Entry 3DY3 (X-ray diffraction, 2.81 A resolution); this record covers chains D and E of the 28 polymer chains in the assembly.

[Chain D]
Protein: Proteasome component PUP2
From: Saccharomyces cerevisiae
Notes: EC 3.4.25.1
Reference sequence: P32379 (PSA5_YEAST); the construct lacks a stretch of the UniProt sequence and is renumbered around it, so the offset changes along the chain: 9-123 = UniProt 9-123; 125-144 = UniProt 131-150; 145-180 = UniProt 152-187; 184-202 = UniProt 191-209; 3 more segments
Sequence (242 residues; row label = number of the first residue in the row; note: 7 numbers in that range are skipped by the numbering (no residue carries them; nothing is unmodelled there); a row labelled like 12A-12G holds insertion residues (12A, then the next letters in order)):
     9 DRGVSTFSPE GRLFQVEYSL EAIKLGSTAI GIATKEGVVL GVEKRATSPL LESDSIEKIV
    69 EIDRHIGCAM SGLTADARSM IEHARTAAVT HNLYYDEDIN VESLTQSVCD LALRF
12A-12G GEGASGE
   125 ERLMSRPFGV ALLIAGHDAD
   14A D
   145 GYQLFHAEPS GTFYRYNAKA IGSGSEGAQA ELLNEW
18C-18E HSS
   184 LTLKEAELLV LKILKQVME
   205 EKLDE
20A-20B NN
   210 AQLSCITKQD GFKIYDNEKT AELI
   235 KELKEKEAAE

[Chain E]
Protein: Proteasome component PRE5
From: Saccharomyces cerevisiae
Notes: EC 3.4.25.1
Reference sequence: P40302 (PSA1_YEAST); the construct has insertions or renumbered stretches relative to UniProt, so the offset changes along the chain: 4-60 = UniProt 2-58; 63-180 = UniProt 59-176; 183-204 = UniProt 183-204; 210-233 = UniProt 211-234
Sequence (233 residues; numbered 4 to 233 plus 10 insertion-coded residues; 7 numbers in that range are skipped by the numbering (no residue carries them; nothing is unmodelled there); the number before each row is that of its first residue; a row labelled like 18A-18F holds insertion residues (18A, then the next letters in order)):
     4 FRNNYDGDTV TFSPTGRLFQ VEYALEAIKQ GSVTVGLRSN THAVLVALKR NADELSS
    63 YQKKIIKCDE HMGLSLAGLA PDARVLSNYL RQQCNYSSLV FNRKLAVERA GHLLCDKAQK
   123 NTQSYGGRPY GVGLLIIGYD KSGAHLLEFQ PSGNVTELYG TAIGARSQGA KTYLERTL
18A-18F DTFIKI
   183 DGNPDELIKA GVEAISQSLR DE
   206 SL
 2B-2E TVDN
   210 LSIAIVGKDT PFTIYDGEAV AKYI

[Chain D / chain E interface]
Contacting residue pairs - 52 pairs, chain D then chain E:
  Gly-12C(D) with Tyr-127(E); Gly-128(E); Gly-129(E), hydrogen bond (backbone-backbone)
  Ala-12D(D) with Gly-128(E); Gly-129(E)
  Ser-12E(D) with Asn-123(E), hydrogen bond (backbone-side chain); Ser-126(E); Gly-129(E)
  Ser-13(D) with Gly-128(E); Arg-130(E)
  Thr-14(D) with Gly-10(E); Gln-23(E)
  Phe-15(D) with Gln-23(E), hydrogen bond (backbone-side chain); Tyr-26(E); Leu-81(E), hydrophobic; Arg-130(E); Pro-131(E); Gly-133(E)
  Ser-16(D) with Tyr-26(E)
  Pro-17(D) with Arg-5(E); Tyr-26(E), hydrophobic; Glu-29(E)
  Glu-18(D) with Gln-33(E), hydrogen bond (backbone-side chain)
  Gly-19(D) with Tyr-26(E); Ala-30(E)
  Arg-20(D) with Gln-33(E), hydrogen bond
  Leu-21(D) with Arg-130(E)
  Gln-114(D) with Arg-86(E), hydrogen bond
  Asp-118(D) with Arg-86(E), salt bridge
  Leu-121(D) with Pro-83(E), hydrophobic; Arg-130(E)
  Ser-154(D) with Pro-83(E)
  Thr-156(D) with Pro-83(E)
  Phe-157(D) with Gln-64(E)
  Tyr-158(D) with Arg-53(E); Ser-59(E); Ser-60(E); Gln-64(E)
  Arg-159(D) with Leu-58(E); Ser-59(E); Ser-60(E), hydrogen bond (backbone-backbone)
  Tyr-160(D) with Ala-55(E); Asp-56(E); Leu-58(E); Ser-59(E)
  Asn-161(D) with Leu-58(E), hydrogen bond (backbone-backbone)
  Ala-162(D) with Leu-58(E), hydrophobic
  Gln-173(D) with Asp-56(E), hydrogen bond; Leu-58(E)
  Leu-176(D) with Leu-58(E)
  Leu-177(D) with Asp-56(E); Leu-58(E), hydrophobic
Interface residues without a listed pair, chain D (28 interface residues in all): Gly-155, Lys-163
Interface residues without a listed pair, chain E (32 interface residues in all): Asp-9, Ala-27, Asn-54, Glu-57, Lys-65, Asp-84, Lys-122

[Overview]
28 residues of chain D face 32 of chain E across their interface; the contacts include 9 hydrogen bonds and 1
salt bridge. Among the polar pairs are Asp-118(D)/Arg-86(E), Ser-12E(D)/Asn-123(E) and Phe-15(D)/Gln-23(E).
Chain D is Proteasome component PUP2 and chain E is Proteasome component PRE5, both from Saccharomyces
cerevisiae; the structure, Crystal structure of yeast 20S proteasome in complex with the epimer form of
spirolactacystin, was determined by X-ray diffraction together with 3DY4 from the same study.
